5J0N - chains A and E of the 15 polymer chains in the assembly; structure by electron microscopy, 11.00 A resolution (very low resolution: no residue pairs are listed; an interface is given only as per-side residue counts).

== Chain A ==
Molecule: attP(-117 to +79)
Sequence (197 nucleotides; each row starts with the number of its first residue; numbers below 1 keep their minus sign (DG-117 is residue -117)):
  -117 GTCGGCATAGTGACTGCATATGTTGTGTTTTACAGTATTATGTAGTCTGT
   -67 TTTTTATGCAAAATCTAATTTAATATATTGATATTTATATCATTTTACGT
   -17 TTCTCGTTCAGCTTTAATACAATAAGTTGGAATTCTAAAAAAGCATTGCT
    33 TATCAATTTGTTGCAACGAACAGGTCACTATCAGTCAAAATATTGAT

== Chain E ==
Molecule: Integrase
From: Enterobacteria phage lambda
Notes: EC 2.7.7.-, 3.1.-.-
UniProt: P03700 (VINT_LAMBD); numbering as in UniProt (aligned over 1-356)
Amino-acid sequence (356 residues; each row starts with the number of its first residue):
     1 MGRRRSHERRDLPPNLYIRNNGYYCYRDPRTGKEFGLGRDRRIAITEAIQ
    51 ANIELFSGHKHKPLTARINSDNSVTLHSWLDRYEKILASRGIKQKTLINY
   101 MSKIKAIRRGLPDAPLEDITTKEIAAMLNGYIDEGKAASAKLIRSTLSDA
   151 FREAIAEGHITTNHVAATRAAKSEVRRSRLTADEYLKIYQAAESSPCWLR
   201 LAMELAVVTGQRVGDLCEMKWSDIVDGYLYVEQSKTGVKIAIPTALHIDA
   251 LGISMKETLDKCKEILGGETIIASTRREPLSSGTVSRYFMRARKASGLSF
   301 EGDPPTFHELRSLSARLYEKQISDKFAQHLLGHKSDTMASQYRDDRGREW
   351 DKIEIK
Not modelled in the structure: 1-71, 338-348
Swiss-Prot annotation at these positions:
  - active site: Arg212, Lys235, His308, Arg311, His333, Tyr342 (O-(3'-phospho-DNA)-tyrosine intermediate)
  - mutagenesis: Glu47 (E47A: Complete loss of interaction with the integrase)
What the authors report for this chain:
  - catalytic residues: Tyr342 (citing earlier work)

== How chain A and chain E interact ==
At this resolution (11 A) residue pairs are not listed: 12 residues of chain A and 30 of chain E lie at the interface.

== Summary ==
12 residues of chain A face 30 of chain E across their interface. UniProt lists 6 active-site residues and one
mutagenesis site on chain E. The paper reports the catalytic residue Tyr342(E).
Here chain A is attP(-117 to +79) and chain E is Integrase (Enterobacteria phage lambda). Entry 5J0N (Lambda
excision HJ intermediate) was determined by electron microscopy.
